PDB entry 6ZX9 | X-ray diffraction, 2.52 A resolution | chains A and B of the 3 polymer chains in the assembly

== Chain A ==
Name: DNA damage-binding protein 1
Source organism: Homo sapiens
UniProt: Q16531 (DDB1_HUMAN); residue numbers follow UniProt; this construct covers 1-1140
Sequence (1142 residues; each row starts with the number of its first residue; numbers below 1 keep their minus sign (Gly-1 is residue -1)):
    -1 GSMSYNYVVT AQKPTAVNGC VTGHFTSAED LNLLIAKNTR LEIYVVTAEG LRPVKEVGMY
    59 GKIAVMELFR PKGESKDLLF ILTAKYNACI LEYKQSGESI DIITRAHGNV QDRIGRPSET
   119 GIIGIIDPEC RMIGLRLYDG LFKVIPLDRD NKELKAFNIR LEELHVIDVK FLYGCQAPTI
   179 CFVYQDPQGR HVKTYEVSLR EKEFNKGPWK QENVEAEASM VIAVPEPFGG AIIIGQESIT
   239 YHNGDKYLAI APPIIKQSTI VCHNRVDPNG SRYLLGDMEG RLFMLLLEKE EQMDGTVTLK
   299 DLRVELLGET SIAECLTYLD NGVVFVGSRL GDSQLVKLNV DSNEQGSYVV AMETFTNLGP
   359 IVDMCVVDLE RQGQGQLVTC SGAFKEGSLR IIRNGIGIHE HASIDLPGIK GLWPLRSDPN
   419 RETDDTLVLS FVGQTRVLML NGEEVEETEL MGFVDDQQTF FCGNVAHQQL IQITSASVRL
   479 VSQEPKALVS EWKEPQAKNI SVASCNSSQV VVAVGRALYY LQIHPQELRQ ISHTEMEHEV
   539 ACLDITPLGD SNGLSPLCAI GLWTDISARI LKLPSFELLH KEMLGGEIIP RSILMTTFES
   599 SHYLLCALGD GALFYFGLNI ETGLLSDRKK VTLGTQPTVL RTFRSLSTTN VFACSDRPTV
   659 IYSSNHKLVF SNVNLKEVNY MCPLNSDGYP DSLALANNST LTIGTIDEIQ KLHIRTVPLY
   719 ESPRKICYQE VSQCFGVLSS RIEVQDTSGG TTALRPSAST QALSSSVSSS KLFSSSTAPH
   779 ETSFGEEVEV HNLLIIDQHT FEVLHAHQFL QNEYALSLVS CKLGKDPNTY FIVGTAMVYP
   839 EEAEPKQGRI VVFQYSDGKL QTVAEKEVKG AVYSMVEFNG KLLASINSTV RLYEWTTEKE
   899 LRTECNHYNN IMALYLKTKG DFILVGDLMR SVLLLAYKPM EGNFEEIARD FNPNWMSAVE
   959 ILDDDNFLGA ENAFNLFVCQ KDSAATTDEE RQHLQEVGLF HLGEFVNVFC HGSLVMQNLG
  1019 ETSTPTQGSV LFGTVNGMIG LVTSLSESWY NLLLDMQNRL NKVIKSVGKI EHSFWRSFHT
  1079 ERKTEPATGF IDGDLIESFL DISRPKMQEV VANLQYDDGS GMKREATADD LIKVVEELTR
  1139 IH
Not modelled in the structure: 289-294, 1018-1022, 1116-1122
Construct notes: expression tag (-1 to 0)
Curated features (UniProtKB/Swiss-Prot):
  - modified residue: Ser2 (N-acetylserine), Lys1067 (N6-acetyllysine), Thr1125 (Phosphothreonine)
  - cross-link: Lys1121 (Glycyl lysine isopeptide (Lys-Gly) (interchain with G-Cter in SUMO2))

== Chain B ==
Name: DDB1- and CUL4-associated factor 1
Source organism: Homo sapiens
Notes: EC 2.7.11.1
UniProt: Q9Y4B6 (DCAF1_HUMAN); residue numbers follow UniProt; this construct covers 1046-1396
Sequence (360 residues; row label = number of the first residue in the row):
  1045 MAPINFTSRL NRRASFPKYG GVDGGCFDRH LIFSRFRPIS VFREANEDES GFTCCAFSAR
  1105 ERFLMLGTCT GQLKLYNVFS GQEEASYNCH NSAITHLEPS RDGSLLLTSA TWSQPLSALW
  1165 GMKSVFDMKH SFTEDHYVEF SKHSQDRVIG TKGDIAHIYD IQTGNKLLTL FNPDLANNYK
  1225 RNCATFNPTD DLVLNDGVLW DVRSAQAIHK FDKFNMNISG VFHPNGLEVI INTEIWDLRT
  1285 FHLLHTVPAL DQCRVVFNHT GTVMYGAMLQ ADDEDDLMEE RMKSPFGSSF RTFNATDYKP
  1345 IATIDVKRNI FDLCTDTKDC YLAVIENQGS MDALNMDTVC RLYEVGRQRL AEELALVPRG
Not modelled in the structure: 1045, 1062-1066, 1313-1326, 1400-1404
Construct notes: initiating methionine (1045); expression tag (1397-1404)
Curated features (UniProtKB/Swiss-Prot):
  - motif: Val1242 to Ala1249 (DWD box 1), Glu1278 to Phe1285 (DWD box 2)
  - modified residue: Ser1328 (Phosphoserine)
From the paper describing this entry:
  - conformationally variable residues (order/disorder transition): Glu1088, Glu1091, Glu1093

== Interface between chain A and chain B ==
Pairs across the interface (88; chain A residue first):
  Arg111(A) - His1187(B)
  Arg111(A) - Thr1233(B)
  Ile112(A) - Pro1232(B)  hydrophobic
  Ile112(A) - Pro1268(B)
  Ile112(A) - Asn1269(B)
  Ile112(A) - Gly1270(B)
  Arg114(A) - Asn1269(B)
  Arg114(A) - Thr1340(B)
  Asp137(A) - Leu1271(B)
  Gly138(A) - Arg1283(B)
  Arg158(A) - Arg1283(B)
  Leu159(A) - Arg1283(B)  hydrogen bond (backbone-side chain)
  Glu160(A) - Arg1283(B)  hydrogen bond (backbone-side chain)
  Leu162(A) - Leu1271(B)  hydrophobic
  Leu162(A) - Arg1283(B)
  Met276(A) - Phe1060(B)  hydrophobic
  Arg327(A) - Ser1059(B)
  Arg327(A) - Phe1060(B)
  Arg327(A) - Pro1061(B)
  Leu328(A) - Ser1059(B)
  Leu328(A) - Phe1060(B)  hydrophobic
  Pro358(A) - Ala1058(B)
  Pro358(A) - Ser1059(B)
  Arg722(A) - Asn1055(B)
  Tyr812(A) - Thr1051(B)
  Tyr812(A) - Ser1052(B)  hydrogen bond
  Tyr812(A) - Asn1055(B)
  Leu814(A) - Thr1051(B)
  Val836(A) - Asn1049(B)
  Val836(A) - Thr1051(B)
  Val836(A) - Ser1052(B)
  Tyr837(A) - Asn1049(B)
  Pro838(A) - Ile1048(B)
  Pro838(A) - Asn1049(B)
  Glu839(A) - Ile1048(B)
  Glu840(A) - Ile1048(B)
  Glu840(A) - Asn1049(B)
  Ala841(A) - Ile1048(B)
  Ala841(A) - Asn1049(B)
  Ala841(A) - Phe1050(B)  hydrogen bond (backbone-backbone)
  Glu842(A) - Arg1079(B)  salt bridge
  Pro843(A) - Asn1049(B)
  Pro843(A) - Thr1051(B)
  Ala869(A) - Thr1051(B)
  Tyr871(A) - Phe1050(B)
  Tyr871(A) - Thr1051(B)  hydrogen bond
  Tyr871(A) - Leu1054(B)  hydrophobic
  Arg889(A) - Glu1396(B)  salt bridge
  Asn904(A) - Glu1396(B)  hydrogen bond
  Tyr906(A) - Arg1391(B)  hydrogen bond (backbone-side chain)
  Tyr906(A) - Leu1394(B)  hydrophobic
  Tyr906(A) - Glu1396(B)  hydrogen bond
  Tyr906(A) - Glu1397(B)
  Asn907(A) - Glu1388(B)
  Asn907(A) - Arg1391(B)  hydrogen bond
  Asn908(A) - Arg1391(B)  hydrogen bond (backbone-side chain)
  Ile909(A) - Val1389(B)
  Ile909(A) - Gly1390(B)
  Met910(A) - Phe1050(B)  hydrophobic
  Leu912(A) - Leu1054(B)  hydrophobic
  Tyr913(A) - Arg1057(B)  hydrogen bond
  Leu926(A) - Phe1050(B)  hydrophobic
  Leu926(A) - Ile1076(B)  hydrophobic
  Met927(A) - Ile1076(B)  hydrophobic
  Met927(A) - Asp1363(B)
  Arg928(A) - Asp1363(B)  hydrogen bond (side chain-backbone)
  Arg928(A) - Cys1364(B)
  Arg928(A) - Glu1388(B)  salt bridge
  Arg928(A) - Val1389(B)  hydrogen bond (side chain-backbone)
  Arg947(A) - Glu1388(B)  salt bridge
  Phe949(A) - Lys1362(B)
  Phe949(A) - Cys1364(B)  hydrophobic
  Phe949(A) - Tyr1365(B)
  Asn950(A) - Lys1362(B)
  Pro951(A) - Lys1362(B)
  Trp953(A) - Ile1076(B)  hydrophobic
  Met954(A) - Arg1057(B)  hydrogen bond (backbone-side chain)
  Ser955(A) - Arg1057(B)
  Asp986(A) - Phe1123(B)
  Glu987(A) - Arg1106(B)  salt bridge
  Glu987(A) - Asn1121(B)  hydrogen bond
  Glu987(A) - Phe1123(B)
  Gln990(A) - Phe1123(B)
  Phe1003(A) - Arg1057(B)
  Asn1005(A) - Ala1058(B)  hydrogen bond (side chain-backbone)
  Val1033(A) - Ala1058(B)
  Arg1080(A) - Thr1361(B)
  Arg1080(A) - Lys1362(B)
Interface residues without a listed pair, chain A (57 interface residues in all): Glu117, Val360, Ser886, Thr887, Asn970
Interface residues without a listed pair, chain B (48 interface residues in all): Asp1067, Asp1072, Leu1075, Arg1081, Asp1281, Leu1282, Thr1284, His1286, Leu1288, His1303

== Overview ==
Chain A and chain B form an interface of 57 and 48 residues respectively, with 16 hydrogen bonds and 5 salt
bridges. Among the polar pairs are Glu842(A)-Arg1079(B), Arg889(A)-Glu1396(B) and Arg928(A)-Glu1388(B). From
the paper: conformational variability at Glu1088(B), Glu1091(B) and Glu1093(B).
Chain A is DNA damage-binding protein 1 and chain B is DDB1- and CUL4-associated factor 1, both from Homo
sapiens; the structure, Crystal structure of SIV Vpr,fused to T4 lysozyme, isolated from moustached monkey,
bound to human DDB1 ..., was determined by X-ray diffraction (same publication as 6ZUE).
